PDB entry 5YCO | X-ray diffraction, 2.20 A resolution | chains A and D of the 4 polymer chains in the assembly

Chain A (and D):
Molecule: Proliferating cell nuclear antigen
Organism: Homo sapiens
Notes: chain D of this document is another copy of the same molecule, construct and numbering; everything in this record applies to it too
Reference sequence: P12004 (PCNA_HUMAN); residue numbers follow UniProt; this construct covers 1-261
Amino-acid sequence (269 residues; numbered 1 to 269; the number before each row is that of its first residue):
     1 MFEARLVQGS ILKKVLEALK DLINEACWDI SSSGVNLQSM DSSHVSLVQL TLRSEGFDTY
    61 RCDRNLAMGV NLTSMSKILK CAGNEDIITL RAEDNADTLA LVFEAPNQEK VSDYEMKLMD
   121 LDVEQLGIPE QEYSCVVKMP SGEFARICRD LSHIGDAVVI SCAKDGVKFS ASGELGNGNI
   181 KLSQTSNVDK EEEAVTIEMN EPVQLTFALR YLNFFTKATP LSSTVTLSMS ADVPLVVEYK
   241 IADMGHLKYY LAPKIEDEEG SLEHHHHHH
Unresolved in the structure: 188-192, 256-269
Differences from the reference sequence: expression tag (262-269)
Disulfides: Cys135-Cys162
UniProt features mapped onto this chain:
  - DNA-binding region: Arg61 to Lys80
  - modified residue: Lys14 (N6-acetyllysine), Lys77 (N6-acetyllysine), Lys80 (N6-acetyllysine), Tyr211 (Phosphotyrosine), Lys248 (N6-acetyllysine)
  - cross-link (Glycyl lysine isopeptide (Lys-Gly)): Lys164 (interchain with G-Cter in SUMO2), Lys254 (interchain with G-Cter in SUMO2)
  - natural variant: Ser228 (S228I: In ATLD2)
  - mutagenesis: Lys13 (K13R: Inhibits acetylation, recruitment to DNA damage sites, inducible ubiquitination and protein degradation, DNA replication and repair synthesis efficiencies, but homotrimer formation, nuclear ...), Lys14 (K14R: Inhibits acetylation, recruitment to DNA damage sites, inducible ubiquitination and protein degradation, DNA replication and repair synthesis efficiencies, but homotrimer formation, nuclear ...), Lys20 (K20R: Inhibits acetylation, recruitment to DNA damage sites, inducible ubiquitination and protein degradation, DNA replication and repair synthesis efficiencies, but homotrimer formation, nuclear ...), Met40 (M40A: Complete loss of interaction with UHRF2), Ser43 to Val45 (No effect on POLD3-binding. Impairs binding to ALKBH2), Lys77 (K77A: Inhibits recruitment to DNA damage sites, but nuclear localization is similar as the wild-type; in association with A-80 ...), Lys80 (K80A: Inhibits recruitment to DNA damage sites, but nuclear localization is similar as the wild-type; in association with A-77 ...), Gln125 to Ile128 (Strong decrease in POLD3-binding. Impairs binding to ALKBH2), Ile128 (I128A: Complete loss of interaction with UHRF2), Lys164 (K164R: Abolishes ubiquitination. No effect on interaction with SHPRH), Val188 to Lys190 (No effect on POLD3-binding. No effect on ALKBH2-binding), Tyr211 (Y211F: Alters chromatin-associated PCNA stability and its function in DNA replication and repair), 3 further mutagenesis entries in UniProt

How chain A and chain D interact:
Contacting residue pairs (35; chain A residue first):
  Glu143(A) - Glu109(D)
  Glu143(A) - Lys110(D)
  Arg146(A) - Lys80(D)  hydrogen bond (side chain-backbone)
  Arg146(A) - Cys81(D)
  Arg146(A) - Ala82(D)  hydrogen bond (side chain-backbone)
  Arg146(A) - Lys110(D)
  Asp150(A) - Cys81(D)
  Leu151(A) - Tyr114(D)
  Ile154(A) - Tyr114(D)  hydrophobic
  Gly173(A) - Lys117(D)
  Glu174(A) - Lys117(D)  hydrogen bond (backbone-side chain)
  Leu175(A) - Ser74(D)
  Leu175(A) - Lys77(D)
  Leu175(A) - Met116(D)
  Leu175(A) - Lys117(D)  hydrogen bond (backbone-backbone)
  Gly176(A) - Glu115(D)
  Asn177(A) - Tyr114(D)
  Asn177(A) - Glu115(D)  hydrogen bond (backbone-backbone)
  Gly178(A) - Asp113(D)
  Gly178(A) - Tyr114(D)
  Asn179(A) - Val111(D)
  Asn179(A) - Ser112(D)
  Asn179(A) - Asp113(D)  hydrogen bond (backbone-backbone)
  Ile180(A) - Lys110(D)
  Ile180(A) - Val111(D)
  Ile180(A) - Ser112(D)
  Ile180(A) - Tyr114(D)
  Lys181(A) - Glu109(D)
  Lys181(A) - Lys110(D)
  Lys181(A) - Val111(D)  hydrogen bond (backbone-backbone)
  Leu182(A) - Glu109(D)
  Leu182(A) - Lys110(D)
  Ser183(A) - Glu109(D)  hydrogen bond (backbone-backbone)
  Thr185(A) - Glu109(D)
  Val195(A) - Glu109(D)
Also at the interface, not in a pair above, chain A (20 interface residues in all): Ile147, Arg149
Also at the interface, not in a pair above, chain D (16 interface residues in all): Ile78, Gly83

In short:
Chain A and chain D form an interface of 20 and 16 residues respectively; the contacts include 8 hydrogen
bonds. Polar pairs include Arg146(A)-Lys80(D), Arg146(A)-Ala82(D) and Glu174(A)-Lys117(D). Curated annotation
(UniProt) lists 23 mutagenesis sites on chain A.
Chain A and chain D are both Proliferating cell nuclear antigen (Homo sapiens); the structure, Complex
structure of PCNA with UHRF2, was determined by X-ray diffraction.
